PDB entry 9IMR | X-ray diffraction, 1.89 A resolution | chains A and B

== Chain A (and B) ==
Name: Nonaprenyl diphosphate synthase
From: Mycobacterium tuberculosis H37Rv
Notes: EC 2.5.1.85, 2.5.1.10, 2.5.1.29; chain B of this document is another copy of the same molecule, construct and numbering; everything in this record applies to it too
UniProt: O06428 (NPPPS_MYCTU); residues 1-335 here = UniProt positions 1-335
Amino-acid sequence (335 residues; numbered 1 to 335; the number before each row is that of its first residue):
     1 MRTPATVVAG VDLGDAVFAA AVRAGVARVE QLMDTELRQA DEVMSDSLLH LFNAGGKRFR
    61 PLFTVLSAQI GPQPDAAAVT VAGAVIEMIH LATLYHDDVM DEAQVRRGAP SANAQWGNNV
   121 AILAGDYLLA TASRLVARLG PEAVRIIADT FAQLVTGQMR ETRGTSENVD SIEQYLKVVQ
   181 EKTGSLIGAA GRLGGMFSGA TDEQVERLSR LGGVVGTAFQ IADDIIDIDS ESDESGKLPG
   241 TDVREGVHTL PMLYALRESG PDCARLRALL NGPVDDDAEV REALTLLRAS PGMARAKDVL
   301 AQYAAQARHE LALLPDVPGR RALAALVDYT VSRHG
Not modelled in the structure: 1 (chain B: 1-2, 165-169)
Metal / ion sites: Mg2+ site 1: Asp97, Asp101 (together with 3-methylbut-3-enyl trihydrogen diphosphate); Mg2+ site 2: Asp223 (together with 3-methylbut-3-enyl trihydrogen diphosphate)
Small-molecule neighbours:
  - bicine (BCN), molecule 1: Val99, Met100, Glu102
  - bicine (BCN), molecule 2: Trp116, Gly117, Asn118, Asn119
  - bicine (BCN), molecule 3: Arg288, Ala289, Ser290, Pro291, Met293, Ala294, Lys297
  - 3-methylbut-3-enyl trihydrogen diphosphate (IPE), molecule 1: Gly56, Lys57, Arg60, Glu87, His90, Leu94, Arg106, Arg107, Thr183, Phe219, Gln220, Asp223, Arg333
  - 3-methylbut-3-enyl trihydrogen diphosphate (IPE), molecule 2: Thr93, Leu94, Asp97, Asp98, Asp101, Arg106, Leu154, Gln158, Lys182, Thr183, Gln220, Asp223, Asp224, Asp227, Lys237, Asp242
Curated features (UniProtKB/Swiss-Prot):
  - motif (DDXXD motif): Asp97 to Asp101, Asp223 to Asp227
  - binding site (isopentenyl diphosphate): Lys57, Arg60, His90, Arg107
  - binding site (Mg(2+)): Asp97, Asp101
  - site (Important for determining product chain length): Asp98, Asp223
  - mutagenesis: Asp98 (D98R: Leads to the appearance of shorter chain products, GPP and E,E-FPP, with only small amounts of GGPP produced), Asp223 (D223R: Leads to the appearance of shorter chain products, GPP and E,E-FPP, with only small amounts of GGPP produced)

== Interface between chain A and chain B ==
Contacting residue pairs (67):
  Asp41(A) - Thr156(B)
  Asp41(A) - Arg160(B)  salt bridge
  Val43(A) - Thr156(B)
  Val43(A) - Met159(B)
  Val43(A) - Arg160(B)
  Val43(A) - Arg163(B)
  Met44(A) - Met159(B)  hydrophobic
  Ser47(A) - Met159(B)
  His96(A) - His96(B)
  His96(A) - Ile122(B)
  His96(A) - Asp126(B)  salt bridge
  Val99(A) - Ile122(B)  hydrophobic
  Met100(A) - Asn119(B)  hydrogen bond (backbone-side chain)
  Met100(A) - Leu123(B)  hydrophobic
  Trp116(A) - Arg163(B)
  Asn119(A) - Met100(B)  hydrogen bond (side chain-backbone)
  Val120(A) - Met159(B)
  Val120(A) - Thr162(B)
  Val120(A) - Arg163(B)
  Ile122(A) - His96(B)
  Ile122(A) - Val99(B)  hydrophobic
  Leu123(A) - Met100(B)  hydrophobic
  Leu123(A) - Val155(B)
  Leu123(A) - Gln158(B)
  Leu123(A) - Met159(B)
  Leu123(A) - Thr162(B)
  Ala124(A) - Met159(B)
  Asp126(A) - His96(B)  salt bridge
  Asp126(A) - Asp126(B)
  Asp126(A) - Phe151(B)
  Asp126(A) - Val155(B)
  Tyr127(A) - Ala152(B)
  Tyr127(A) - Val155(B)  hydrophobic
  Tyr127(A) - Thr156(B)
  Ala130(A) - Ala148(B)
  Ala130(A) - Ala152(B)
  Ser133(A) - Ala148(B)
  Arg134(A) - Ala148(B)
  Arg134(A) - Asp149(B)  salt bridge
  Ala137(A) - Val144(B)  hydrophobic
  Arg145(A) - Arg134(B)
  Ala148(A) - Ala130(B)
  Ala148(A) - Ser133(B)
  Ala148(A) - Arg134(B)
  Asp149(A) - Arg134(B)  salt bridge
  Phe151(A) - Asp126(B)
  Phe151(A) - Ala130(B)  hydrophobic
  Ala152(A) - Tyr127(B)  hydrophobic
  Ala152(A) - Ala130(B)
  Val155(A) - Leu123(B)
  Val155(A) - Asp126(B)
  Val155(A) - Tyr127(B)
  Thr156(A) - Met44(B)
  Thr156(A) - Tyr127(B)
  Gln158(A) - Leu123(B)
  Met159(A) - Val43(B)
  Met159(A) - Met44(B)  hydrophobic
  Met159(A) - Ser47(B)
  Met159(A) - Val120(B)
  Met159(A) - Leu123(B)
  Met159(A) - Ala124(B)
  Arg160(A) - Asp41(B)  salt bridge
  Arg160(A) - Val43(B)
  Thr162(A) - Asn119(B)
  Arg163(A) - Val43(B)  hydrogen bond (side chain-backbone)
  Arg163(A) - Trp116(B)
  Arg163(A) - Val120(B)
Also at the interface, not in a pair above, chain A (35 interface residues in all): Asp46, Leu129, Val144, Gly164
Also at the interface, not in a pair above, chain B (33 interface residues in all): Leu129, Ala137, Glu181

== Overview ==
The interface between chain A and chain B involves 35 residues on one side and 33 on the other; the contacts
include 3 hydrogen bonds and 6 salt bridges. Polar pairs include Asp41(A)-Arg160(B), His96(A)-Asp126(B) and
Arg134(A)-Asp149(B).
Chain A and chain B are both Nonaprenyl diphosphate synthase (Mycobacterium tuberculosis H37Rv); the
structure, Crystal structure of geranylgeranyl pyrophosphate synthase Rv0562 from Mycobacterium tuberculosis
in complex with IPP, was determined by X-ray diffraction, deposited together with 9IMQ, 9IMS and 9KUQ.
